Entry 231L (X-ray diffraction, 2.50 A resolution); this record covers chain A.

# Chain A
Protein: T4 lysozyme
Source organism: Enterobacteria phage T4
Notes: EC 3.2.1.17
Reference sequence: P00720 (LYS_BPT4); residue numbers follow UniProt; this construct covers 1-164
Chain sequence (164 residues; each row starts with the number of its first residue):
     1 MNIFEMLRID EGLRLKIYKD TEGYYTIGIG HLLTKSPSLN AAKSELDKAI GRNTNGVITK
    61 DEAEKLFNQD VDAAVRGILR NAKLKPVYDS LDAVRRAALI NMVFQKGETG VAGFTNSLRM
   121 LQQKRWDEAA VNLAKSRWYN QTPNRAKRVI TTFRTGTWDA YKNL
Disordered / not traced: 163-164
Sequence notes: engineered mutation T54 (Cys in P00720), A97 (Cys in P00720), K106 (Met in P00720)
UniProt features mapped onto this chain:
  - active site (Proton donor/acceptor): E11, D20
  - binding site (substrate): L32, F104, S117, N132

# Summary
UniProt lists active-site residues E11 and D20 and 4 substrate-binding residues.
Chain A is T4 lysozyme (Enterobacteria phage T4); the structure, T4 lysozyme mutant M106K, was determined by
X-ray diffraction, deposited together with 230L, 232L, 233L and 234L.
